Entry 8IHM (electron microscopy, 3.58 A resolution); this record covers chains C and J of the 12 polymer chains in the assembly.

== Chain C ==
Molecule: Histone H2A
Source organism: Xenopus laevis
UniProt: Q6AZJ8 (Q6AZJ8_XENLA); residues 1-129 here correspond to UniProt positions 2-130 (UniProt number = residue number + 1)
Sequence (129 residues; numbered 1 to 129; the number before each row is that of its first residue):
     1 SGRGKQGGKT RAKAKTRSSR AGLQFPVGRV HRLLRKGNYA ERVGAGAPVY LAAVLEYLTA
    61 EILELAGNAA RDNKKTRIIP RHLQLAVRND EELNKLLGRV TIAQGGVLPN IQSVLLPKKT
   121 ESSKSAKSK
Not modelled in the structure: 1-11, 119-129

== Chain J ==
Molecule: 165-nt DNA strand
Source organism: Xenopus laevis
Sequence (165 nucleotides; each row starts with the number of its first residue; numbers below 1 keep their minus sign (DC-72 is residue -72)):
   -72 CAGGATGTAT ATATCTGACA CGTGCCTGGA GACTAGGGAG TAATCCCCTT GGCGGTTAAA
   -12 ACGCGGGGGA CAGCGCGTAC GTGCGTTTAA GCGGTGCTAG AGCTGTCTAC GACCAATTGA
    48 GCGGCCTCGG CACCGGGATT CTCCAGGGCG GCCAGTAAGG GCGAC
Not modelled in the structure: 87-92

== Chain C / chain J interface ==
Pairs across the interface (16; chain C residue first):
  Lys13(C) with DG46(J), salt bridge to the phosphate
  Arg29(C) with DG48(J), phosphate contact; DC49(J), salt bridge to the phosphate
  Arg35(C) with DA39(J), salt bridge to the phosphate
  Arg42(C) with DG38(J), sugar contact; DA39(J), phosphate contact
  Val43(C) with DG38(J), sugar contact; DA39(J), hydrogen bond to the phosphate
  Gly44(C) with DG38(J), phosphate contact
  Ala45(C) with DG38(J), hydrogen bond to the phosphate
  Lys75(C) with DC58(J), phosphate contact; DA59(J), salt bridge to the phosphate
  Thr76(C) with DG57(J), hydrogen bond to the phosphate; DC58(J), hydrogen bond to the phosphate
  Arg77(C) with DG57(J), sugar contact; DC58(J), hydrogen bond to the phosphate
Interface residues without a listed pair, chain C (11 interface residues in all): Pro26

== Summary ==
11 residues of chain C and 8 residues of chain J are in contact; the contacts include 5 hydrogen bonds and 4
salt bridges. Polar contacts include Val43(C)-DA39(J), Ala45(C)-DG38(J) and Thr76(C)-DG57(J).
Here chain C is Histone H2A and chain J is a 165-nt DNA strand, both from Xenopus laevis. Entry 8IHM (Eaf3 CHD
domain bound to the nucleosome) was determined by electron microscopy together with 8IHN and 8IHT from the
same study.
